PDB entry 6IRB | X-ray diffraction, 2.66 A resolution | chain A

== Chain A ==
Protein: 1-phosphatidylinositol 4,5-bisphosphate phosphodiesterase
Organism: Drosophila melanogaster
Notes: EC 3.1.4.11
UniProt: P13217 (PIPA_DROME); residues 23-234 here correspond to UniProt positions 863-1074 (UniProt number = residue number + 840)
Sequence (211 residues; row label = number of the first residue in the row; note: 1 number in that range is skipped by the numbering (no residue carries it; nothing is unmodelled there)):
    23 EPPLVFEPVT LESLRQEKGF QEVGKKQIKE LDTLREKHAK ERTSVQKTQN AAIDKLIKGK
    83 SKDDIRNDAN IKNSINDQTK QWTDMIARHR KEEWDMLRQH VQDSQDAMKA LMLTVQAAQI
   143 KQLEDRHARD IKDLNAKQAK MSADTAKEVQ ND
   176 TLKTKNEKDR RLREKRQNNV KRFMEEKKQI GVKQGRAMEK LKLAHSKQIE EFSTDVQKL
Differences from the reference sequence: engineered mutation Glu44 (Lys884 in P13217), Glu58 (Lys898 in P13217)
Modified / non-standard residues: Mse107, Mse118, Mse130, Mse134, Mse163, Mse199, Mse213 (selenomethionine; parent Met)

== Summary ==
Chain A is 1-phosphatidylinositol 4,5-bisphosphate phosphodiesterase (Drosophila melanogaster); the structure,
C-terminal coiled coil domain of Drosophila phospholipase C beta NORPA, selenomethionine, was determined by
X-ray diffraction together with 6IRE and 6IRC from the same study.
